Entry 6FUA (X-ray diffraction, 2.80 A resolution); this record covers chains A and B of the 4 polymer chains in the assembly.

== Chain A (and B) ==
Name: ATP phosphoribosyltransferase regulatory subunit
Source organism: Psychrobacter arcticus (strain DSM 17307 / 273-4)
Notes: chain B of this document is another copy of the same molecule, construct and numbering; everything in this record applies to it too
UniProt: Q4FTX3 (HISZ_PSYA2); residues 1-387 here = UniProt positions 1-387
Sequence (388 residues; numbered 0 to 387; the number before each row is that of its first residue; numbering starts at 0):
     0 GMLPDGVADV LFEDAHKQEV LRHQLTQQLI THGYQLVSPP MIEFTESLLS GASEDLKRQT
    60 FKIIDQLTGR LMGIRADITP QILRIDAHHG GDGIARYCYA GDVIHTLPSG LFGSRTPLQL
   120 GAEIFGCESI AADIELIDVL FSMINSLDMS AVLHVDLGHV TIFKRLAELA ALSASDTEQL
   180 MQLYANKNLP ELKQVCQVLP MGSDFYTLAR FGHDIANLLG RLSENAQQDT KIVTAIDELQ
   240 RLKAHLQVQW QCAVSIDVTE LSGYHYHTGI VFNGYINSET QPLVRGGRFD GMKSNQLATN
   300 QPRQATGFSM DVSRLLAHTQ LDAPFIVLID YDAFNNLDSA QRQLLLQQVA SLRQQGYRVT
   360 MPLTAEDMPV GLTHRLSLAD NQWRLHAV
Disordered / not traced: 227-228, 290-300 (chain B: 0, 291-300)
Sequence notes: expression tag (0)

== Interface between chain A and chain B ==
Residue-residue contacts - 134 pairs, chain A then chain B:
  Met-1(A) with Phe-43(B); Ser-46(B); Arg-83(B)
  Leu-2(A) with Glu-42(B); Phe-43(B)
  Pro-3(A) with Phe-43(B); Met-71(B), hydrophobic
  Asp-4(A) with Leu-66(B)
  Val-6(A) with Pro-39(B), hydrophobic; Ile-41(B)
  Asp-8(A) with Pro-38(B); Pro-39(B); Arg-83(B), salt bridge; Ile-84(B)
  Val-9(A) with Val-36(B); Ser-37(B), hydrogen bond (backbone-backbone)
  Leu-10(A) with Leu-35(B); Val-36(B), hydrophobic; Ile-84(B), hydrophobic; His-88(B)
  Phe-11(A) with Gln-34(B); Leu-35(B), hydrogen bond (backbone-backbone); Val-36(B), hydrophobic; His-88(B); Tyr-96(B), hydrophobic
  Ala-14(A) with Leu-35(B)
  His-15(A) with Gln-26(B); Ile-29(B); Leu-35(B)
  Gln-17(A) with Ser-37(B), hydrogen bond
  Glu-18(A) with Arg-21(B), salt bridge; His-22(B), salt bridge; Gln-26(B); Leu-35(B)
  Arg-21(A) with Glu-18(B), salt bridge; Arg-21(B)
  His-22(A) with Glu-18(B), salt bridge; His-22(B)
  Gln-26(A) with His-15(B); Glu-18(B)
  Ile-29(A) with His-15(B); Arg-357(B)
  Thr-30(A) with Arg-352(B), hydrogen bond (backbone-side chain); Tyr-356(B); Arg-357(B); Val-358(B), hydrogen bond (backbone-backbone)
  His-31(A) with Arg-352(B), hydrogen bond; Val-358(B)
  Gly-32(A) with Thr-359(B)
  Gln-34(A) with Phe-11(B); Val-369(B)
  Leu-35(A) with Phe-11(B), hydrogen bond (backbone-backbone); Ala-14(B); His-15(B); Glu-18(B)
  Val-36(A) with Val-9(B); Leu-10(B), hydrophobic; Phe-11(B), hydrophobic
  Ser-37(A) with Val-9(B), hydrogen bond (backbone-backbone); Ala-14(B); Gln-17(B), hydrogen bond
  Pro-38(A) with Asp-8(B)
  Pro-39(A) with Val-6(B), hydrophobic; Ala-7(B); Asp-8(B)
  Met-40(A) with Met-40(B), hydrophobic; Ile-103(B), hydrophobic
  Ile-41(A) with Val-6(B); Thr-115(B)
  Glu-42(A) with Leu-2(B); Pro-3(B)
  Phe-43(A) with Met-1(B); Leu-2(B); Pro-3(B)
  Ser-46(A) with Met-1(B)
  Phe-60(A) with Ile-62(B), hydrophobic; Ile-63(B); Met-71(B), hydrophobic
  Lys-61(A) with Ile-62(B)
  Ile-62(A) with Phe-60(B), hydrophobic; Ile-62(B), hydrophobic
  Ile-63(A) with Phe-60(B)
  Asp-64(A) with Arg-114(B), salt bridge
  Gln-65(A) with Thr-105(B); Leu-106(B)
  Leu-66(A) with Asp-4(B); Leu-106(B), hydrophobic; Arg-114(B)
  Met-71(A) with Pro-3(B), hydrophobic; Phe-60(B), hydrophobic
  Ile-73(A) with Ile-73(B), hydrophobic
  Arg-83(A) with Asp-8(B), salt bridge
  Ile-84(A) with Leu-10(B), hydrophobic
  His-88(A) with Leu-10(B); Phe-11(B)
  Ile-93(A) with Thr-363(B); Asp-366(B)
  Arg-95(A) with Thr-359(B); Met-360(B); Leu-362(B); Asp-366(B), salt bridge
  Ile-103(A) with Met-40(B), hydrophobic
  Leu-106(A) with Gln-65(B); Leu-66(B), hydrophobic
  Pro-107(A) with Leu-66(B)
  Arg-114(A) with Asp-64(B), salt bridge; Leu-66(B)
  Thr-115(A) with Ile-41(B)
  Cys-126(A) with Leu-362(B), hydrophobic
  Ala-130(A) with Leu-362(B)
  Ala-131(A) with Leu-362(B), hydrophobic
  Glu-134(A) with Met-360(B); Leu-362(B)
  Gln-342(A) with Gln-248(B)
  Arg-352(A) with Thr-30(B), hydrogen bond (side chain-backbone); His-31(B), hydrogen bond
  Tyr-356(A) with Thr-30(B)
  Arg-357(A) with Ile-29(B); Thr-30(B)
  Val-358(A) with Thr-30(B), hydrogen bond (backbone-backbone); His-31(B)
  Thr-359(A) with Gly-32(B); Arg-95(B)
  Met-360(A) with Arg-95(B), hydrogen bond (backbone-side chain); Glu-134(B)
  Leu-362(A) with Arg-95(B); Cys-126(B), hydrophobic; Ala-130(B); Ala-131(B); Glu-134(B)
  Thr-363(A) with Ile-93(B)
  Asp-366(A) with Ile-93(B); Arg-95(B), salt bridge
  Val-369(A) with Gln-34(B)
Also at the interface, not in a pair above, chain A (73 interface residues in all): Ala-7, Thr-25, Glu-45, Tyr-96, Asp-101, Thr-105, Ile-123, Gly-355
Also at the interface, not in a pair above, chain B (72 interface residues in all): Thr-25, Lys-61, Asp-101, Pro-107, Ile-123, Met-367

== Summary ==
The interface between chain A and chain B involves 73 residues on one side and 72 on the other; the contacts
include 13 hydrogen bonds and 10 salt bridges. Polar contacts include Asp-8(A)/Arg-83(B), Glu-18(A)/Arg-21(B)
and Glu-18(A)/His-22(B).
Both chains are ATP phosphoribosyltransferase regulatory subunit (Psychrobacter arcticus (strain DSM 17307 /
273-4)). Entry 6FUA (ATP phosphoribosyltransferase (HisZG ATPPRT) from Psychrobacter arcticus in complex with
PRPP and ADP) was determined by X-ray diffraction together with 6FTT, 6FU2 and 6FU7 from the same study.
